PDB entry 8WH9 | electron microscopy, 3.31 A resolution | chains J and K of the 11 polymer chains in the assembly

Chain J:
Molecule: antisense strand (147-nt DNA)
Sequence (147 nucleotides; each row starts with the number of its first residue):
     1 ATCGGATGTA TATATCTGAC ACGTGCCTGG AGACTAGGGA GTAATCCCCT TGGGCGGTTA
    61 AACGCGGGGG ACAGCGCGTA CGTGCGTTTA AGCGGTGCTA GAGCTGTCTA CGACCAATTG
   121 AGCGGCCTCG GCACCGGGAT TCTCGAT
Disordered / not traced: 1, 144-147

Chain K:
Molecule: ATP-dependent DNA helicase DDM1
From: Arabidopsis thaliana
Notes: EC 3.6.4.12
UniProt: Q9XFH4 (DDM1_ARATH); residues 1-764 here = UniProt positions 1-764
Chain sequence (765 residues; each row starts with the number of its first residue; numbering starts at 0):
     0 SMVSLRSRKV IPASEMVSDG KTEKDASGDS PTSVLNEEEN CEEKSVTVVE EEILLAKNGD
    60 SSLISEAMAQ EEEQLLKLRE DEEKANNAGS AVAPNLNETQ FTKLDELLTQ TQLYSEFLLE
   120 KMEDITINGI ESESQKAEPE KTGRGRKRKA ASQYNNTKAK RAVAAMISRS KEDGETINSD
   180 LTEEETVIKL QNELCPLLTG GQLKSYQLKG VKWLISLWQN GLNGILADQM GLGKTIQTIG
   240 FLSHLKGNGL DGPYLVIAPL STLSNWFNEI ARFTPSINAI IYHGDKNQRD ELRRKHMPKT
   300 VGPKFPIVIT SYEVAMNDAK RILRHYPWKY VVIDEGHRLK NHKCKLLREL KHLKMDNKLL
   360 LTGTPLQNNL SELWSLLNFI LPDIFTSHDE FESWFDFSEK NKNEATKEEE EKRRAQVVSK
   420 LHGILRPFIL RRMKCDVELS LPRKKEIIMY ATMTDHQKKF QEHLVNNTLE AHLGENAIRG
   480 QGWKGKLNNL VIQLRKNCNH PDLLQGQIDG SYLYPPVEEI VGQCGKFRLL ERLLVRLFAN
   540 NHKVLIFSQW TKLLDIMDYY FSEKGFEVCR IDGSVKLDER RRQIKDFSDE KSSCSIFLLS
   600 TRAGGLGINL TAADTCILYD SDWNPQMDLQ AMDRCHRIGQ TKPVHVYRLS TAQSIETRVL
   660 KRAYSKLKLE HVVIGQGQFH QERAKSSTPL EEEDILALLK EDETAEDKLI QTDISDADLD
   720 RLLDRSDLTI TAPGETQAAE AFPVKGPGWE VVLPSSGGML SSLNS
Disordered / not traced: 0-202, 393-414, 677-764
Differences from the reference sequence: expression tag (0)
Curated features (UniProtKB/Swiss-Prot):
  - motif: Arg-145 to Gln-152 (Nuclear localization signal 1), Asp-333 to His-336 (DEAH box), Leu-429 to Val-436 (Nuclear localization signal 2)
  - binding site (ATP): Asp-227 to Thr-234
Ligand contacts:
  - ADP (adenosine-5'-diphosphate): Lys-203, Tyr-205, Gln-206, Gly-230, Leu-231, Gly-232, Lys-233, Thr-234, Ile-235, Arg-271, Phe-272, Asn-608, Arg-636, Ile-637
  - beryllium trifluoride (BEF): Lys-233, Thr-234, Gly-606, Arg-633, Arg-636

How chain J and chain K interact:
Pairs across the interface - 13 pairs, chain J then chain K:
  DT51(J) / Asn-487(K)  phosphate contact
  DG52(J) / Asn-487(K)  hydrogen bond to the phosphate
  DG53(J) / Trp-549(K)  phosphate contact
  DG54(J) / Gln-548(K)  phosphate contact
  DG54(J) / Trp-549(K)  phosphate contact
  DG54(J) / Thr-550(K)  hydrogen bond to the phosphate
  DC55(J) / Gly-572(K)  phosphate contact
  DC55(J) / Ala-602(K)  phosphate contact
  DG56(J) / Leu-259(K)  phosphate contact
  DG56(J) / Glu-312(K)  phosphate contact
  DG56(J) / Arg-579(K)  salt bridge to the phosphate
  DG57(J) / Glu-312(K)  phosphate contact
  DT58(J) / Asp-284(K)  phosphate contact
Other interface residues (no listed pair), chain K (15 interface residues in all): Asn-316, Lys-495, Ser-573, Ser-599, Arg-601

In short:
8 residues of chain J face 15 of chain K across their interface, with 2 hydrogen bonds and 1 salt bridge.
Among the polar pairs are DG52(J)/Asn-487(K), DG54(J)/Thr-550(K) and DG56(J)/Arg-579(K). Ligands of chain K:
beryllium trifluoride and ADP.
Chain J is antisense strand (147-nt DNA) and chain K is ATP-dependent DNA helicase DDM1 (Arabidopsis
thaliana); the structure, Structure of DDM1-nucleosome complex in ADP-BeFx state, was determined by electron
microscopy together with 8WH5, 8WH8, 8WHA and 8WHB from the same study.
